PDB entry 8B6A | X-ray diffraction, 1.77 A resolution | chain A

# Chain A
Protein: Conserved hypothetical lipoprotein
Organism: Bacteroides fragilis NCTC 9343
UniProt: Q5LGH3 (Q5LGH3_BACFN); residue numbers follow UniProt; this construct covers 1-214
Amino-acid sequence (214 residues; row label = number of the first residue in the row):
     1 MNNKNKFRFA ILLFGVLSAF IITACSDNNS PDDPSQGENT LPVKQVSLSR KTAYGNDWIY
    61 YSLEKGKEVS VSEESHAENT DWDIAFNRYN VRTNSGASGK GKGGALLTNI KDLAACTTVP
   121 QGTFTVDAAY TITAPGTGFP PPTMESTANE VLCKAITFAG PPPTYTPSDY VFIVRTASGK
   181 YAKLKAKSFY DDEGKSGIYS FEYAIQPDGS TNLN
Disordered / not traced: 1-39
What the authors report for this chain:
  - binding site for sulfate ion: Tyr54, Arg88, Tyr165

# Summary
From the paper: a binding site for sulfate ion at Tyr54, Arg88 and Tyr165.
Chain A is Conserved hypothetical lipoprotein (Bacteroides fragilis NCTC 9343); the structure, Crystal
structure of BfrB protein from Bacteroides fragilis NCTC 9343, was determined by X-ray diffraction, deposited
together with 8B61.
